PDB entry 7VYM | electron microscopy, 3.68 A resolution | chains C and D of the 5 polymer chains in the assembly

[Chain C]
Molecule: Capsid protein VP3
From: Coxsackievirus B3
Chain sequence (238 residues; each row starts with the number of its first residue):
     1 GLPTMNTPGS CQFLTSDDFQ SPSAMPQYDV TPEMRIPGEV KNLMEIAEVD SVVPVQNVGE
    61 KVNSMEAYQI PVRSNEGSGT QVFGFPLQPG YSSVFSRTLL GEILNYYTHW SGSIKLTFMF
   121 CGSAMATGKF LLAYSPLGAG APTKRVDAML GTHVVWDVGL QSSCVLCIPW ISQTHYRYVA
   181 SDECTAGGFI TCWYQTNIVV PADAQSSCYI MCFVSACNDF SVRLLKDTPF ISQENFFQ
Unresolved in the structure: 238

[Chain D]
Molecule: Capsid protein VP4
From: Coxsackievirus B3
Chain sequence (68 residues; each row starts with the number of its first residue):
     2 GAQVSTQKTG AHETGLNASG NSIIHYTNIN YYKDAASNSA TRQDFAQDPG KFTEPVKDIM
    62 IKSLPALN
Unresolved in the structure: 14-24

[Interface between chain C and chain D]
Pairs across the interface - 35 pairs, chain C then chain D:
  Asp-18(C) / Ala-41(D)
  Asp-18(C) / Arg-43(D)  salt bridge
  Phe-19(C) / Ser-40(D)
  Gln-20(C) / Asn-29(D)
  Gln-20(C) / Ile-30(D)  hydrogen bond (side chain-backbone)
  Gln-20(C) / Asn-31(D)
  Gln-20(C) / Tyr-32(D)  hydrogen bond (side chain-backbone)
  Gln-20(C) / Tyr-33(D)
  Gln-20(C) / Ser-38(D)
  Ser-21(C) / Tyr-33(D)
  Ser-21(C) / Ser-38(D)  hydrogen bond (backbone-side chain)
  Pro-22(C) / Tyr-33(D)
  Pro-22(C) / Ser-38(D)
  Ser-23(C) / Asp-35(D)
  Ser-23(C) / Ser-38(D)  hydrogen bond (backbone-side chain)
  Pro-26(C) / Asp-35(D)
  Gln-27(C) / Lys-34(D)
  Gln-27(C) / Asp-35(D)
  Gly-38(C) / Phe-53(D)
  Glu-39(C) / Lys-52(D)
  Glu-39(C) / Phe-53(D)
  Val-40(C) / Phe-53(D)  hydrophobic
  Lys-41(C) / Ala-47(D)
  Lys-41(C) / Lys-52(D)
  Asn-42(C) / Gln-48(D)  hydrogen bond
  Glu-45(C) / Gln-48(D)
  Glu-45(C) / Asp-49(D)
  Glu-45(C) / Phe-53(D)
  Glu-48(C) / Pro-50(D)
  Glu-48(C) / Thr-54(D)
  Val-49(C) / Phe-53(D)  hydrophobic
  Val-49(C) / Thr-54(D)  hydrogen bond (backbone-side chain)
  Gln-161(C) / Pro-66(D)
  Gln-161(C) / Ala-67(D)
  Gln-161(C) / Leu-68(D)  hydrogen bond (side chain-backbone)
Other interface residues (no listed pair), chain D (22 interface residues in all): Asn-39

[Overview]
17 residues of chain C and 22 residues of chain D are in contact; the contacts include 7 hydrogen bonds and 1
salt bridge. Among the polar pairs are Asp-18(C)/Arg-43(D), Gln-20(C)/Ile-30(D) and Gln-20(C)/Tyr-32(D).
Chain C is Capsid protein VP3 and chain D is Capsid protein VP4, both from Coxsackievirus B3; the structure,
Coxsackievirus B3 at pH7.4 (VP3-234E) incubation with coxsackievirus and adenovirus receptor for 10min, was
determined by electron microscopy, deposited together with 7VXH, 7VXZ, 7VY0, 7VY5, 7VY6, 7VYK and 3 further
entries.
